Entry 2XAP (X-ray diffraction, 2.10 A resolution); this record covers chains B and E of the 4 polymer chains in the assembly.

Chain B:
Protein: Ribonucleoside-diphosphate reductase 1 subunit alpha
From: Escherichia coli
Notes: EC 1.17.4.1
UniProt: P00452 (RIR1_ECOLI); numbering as in UniProt (aligned over 1-761)
Amino-acid sequence (761 residues; each row starts with the number of its first residue):
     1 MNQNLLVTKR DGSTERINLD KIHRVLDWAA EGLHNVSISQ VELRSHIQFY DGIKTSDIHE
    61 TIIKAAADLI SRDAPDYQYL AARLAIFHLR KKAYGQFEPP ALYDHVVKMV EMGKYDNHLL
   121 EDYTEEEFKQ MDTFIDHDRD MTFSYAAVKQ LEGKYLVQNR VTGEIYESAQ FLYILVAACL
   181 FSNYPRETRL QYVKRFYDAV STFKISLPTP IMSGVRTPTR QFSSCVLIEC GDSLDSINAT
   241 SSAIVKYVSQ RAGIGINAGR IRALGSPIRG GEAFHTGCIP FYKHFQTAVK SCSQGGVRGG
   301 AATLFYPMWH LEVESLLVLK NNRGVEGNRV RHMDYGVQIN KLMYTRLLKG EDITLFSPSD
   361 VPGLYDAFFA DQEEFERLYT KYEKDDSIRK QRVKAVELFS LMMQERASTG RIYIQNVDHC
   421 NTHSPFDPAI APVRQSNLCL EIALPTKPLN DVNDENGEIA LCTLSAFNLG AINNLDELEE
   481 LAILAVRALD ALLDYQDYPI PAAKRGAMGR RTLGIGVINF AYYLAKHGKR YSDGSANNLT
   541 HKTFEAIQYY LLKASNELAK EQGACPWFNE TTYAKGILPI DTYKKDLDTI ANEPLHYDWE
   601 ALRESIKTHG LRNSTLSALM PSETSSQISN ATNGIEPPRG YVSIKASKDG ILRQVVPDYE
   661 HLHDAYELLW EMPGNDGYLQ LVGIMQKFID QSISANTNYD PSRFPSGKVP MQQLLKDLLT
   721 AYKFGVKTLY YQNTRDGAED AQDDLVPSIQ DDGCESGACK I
Disordered / not traced: 1-3, 268-273, 738-761
Modified / non-standard residues: Tyr731 (meta-nitro-tyrosine; NIY)
Curated features (UniProtKB/Swiss-Prot):
  - active site: Asn437 (Proton acceptor), Cys439 (Cysteine radical intermediate), Glu441 (Proton acceptor)
  - binding site (ATP): Lys9, Glu15 to Lys21, Thr55, Lys91
  - binding site (GDP): Thr209, Asn437, Glu441, Glu623 to Ser625
  - binding site (dTTP): Asp232 to Leu234, Arg262, Arg269
  - site: Cys225 (Important for hydrogen atom transfer), Cys462 (Important for hydrogen atom transfer), Tyr730 (Important for electron transfer), Cys754 (Interacts with thioredoxin/glutaredoxin), Cys759 (Interacts with thioredoxin/glutaredoxin)
  - modified residue: Lys283 (N6-acetyllysine)
  - natural variant: Met1 to Asn2 (deletion: In 15% of the chains), Met1 (deletion: In 30% of the chains)
  - mutagenesis: Glu441 (E441A/Q: Loss of activity; E441D: Decrease in activity), Tyr730 (Y730F: Loss of activity)
What the authors report for this chain:
  - catalytic residues: Cys439 (citing earlier work)

Chain E:
Protein: Ribonucleoside-diphosphate reductase 1 subunit beta
Notes: fragment: ribonucleotide reductase r2-peptide, residues 357-376
UniProt: P69924 (RIR2_ECOLI); residues 356-375 here correspond to UniProt positions 357-376 (UniProt number = residue number + 1)
Amino-acid sequence (20 residues; each row starts with the number of its first residue):
   356 YLVGQIDSEV DTDDLSNFQL
Disordered / not traced: 356-359

How chain B and chain E interact:
Contacting residue pairs - 40 pairs, chain B then chain E:
  Lys341(B) - Leu375(E)
  Tyr344(B) - Leu375(E)  hydrophobic
  Thr345(B) - Leu375(E)
  Leu347(B) - Thr367(E)
  Leu348(B) - Thr367(E)
  Leu348(B) - Leu370(E)
  Leu348(B) - Ser371(E)
  Leu348(B) - Phe373(E)
  Leu348(B) - Leu375(E)  hydrophobic
  Gly350(B) - Thr367(E)
  Val396(B) - Val365(E)  hydrophobic
  Val396(B) - Thr367(E)
  Ser400(B) - Val365(E)
  Gln404(B) - Ile361(E)
  Gln404(B) - Ser363(E)
  Ala407(B) - Ile361(E)  hydrophobic
  Lys584(B) - Leu375(E)  hydrogen bond (side chain-backbone)
  Lys708(B) - Gln360(E)
  Val709(B) - Gln360(E)  hydrogen bond (backbone-backbone)
  Val709(B) - Ile361(E)
  Val709(B) - Asp362(E)  hydrogen bond (backbone-backbone)
  Pro710(B) - Asp362(E)
  Met711(B) - Asp362(E)  hydrogen bond (backbone-backbone)
  Met711(B) - Ser363(E)
  Met711(B) - Glu364(E)
  Met711(B) - Val365(E)  hydrophobic
  Gln712(B) - Glu364(E)
  Gln712(B) - Val365(E)
  Gln712(B) - Asp366(E)  hydrogen bond (side chain-backbone)
  Gln712(B) - Asp369(E)  hydrogen bond
  Gln712(B) - Leu370(E)
  Leu715(B) - Val365(E)  hydrophobic
  Leu719(B) - Leu370(E)  hydrophobic
  Leu719(B) - Phe373(E)
  Leu719(B) - Leu375(E)  hydrophobic
  Thr720(B) - Phe373(E)
  Tyr722(B) - Leu375(E)
  Lys723(B) - Phe373(E)
  Lys723(B) - Gln374(E)  hydrogen bond (side chain-backbone)
  Lys723(B) - Leu375(E)
Also at the interface, not in a pair above, chain B (24 interface residues in all): Asp586, Gly707, Leu714

Overview:
24 residues of chain B face 14 of chain E across their interface; the contacts include 7 hydrogen bonds. Among
the polar pairs are Lys584(B)-Leu375(E), Gln712(B)-Asp366(E) and Gln712(B)-Asp369(E). From UniProt: 3
active-site residues, 10 ATP-binding residues, 6 GDP-binding residues and 5 dTTP-binding residues on chain B.
The paper reports the catalytic residue Cys439(B).
Chain B is Ribonucleoside-diphosphate reductase 1 subunit alpha (Escherichia coli) and chain E is
Ribonucleoside-diphosphate reductase 1 subunit beta; the structure, Ribonucleotide reductase Y731NO2Y modified
R1 subunit of E. coli to 2. 1 A resolution, was determined by X-ray diffraction together with 2X0X, 2XAK,
2XAV, 2XAW, 2XAY and 2XAZ from the same study.
